Entry 1C7O (X-ray diffraction, 2.50 A resolution); this record covers chains A and B.

Chain A (and B):
Protein: Cystalysin
Source organism: Treponema denticola
Notes: chain B of this document is another copy of the same molecule, construct and numbering; everything in this record applies to it too
UniProt: Q56257 (Q56257_TREDE); residues 1-399 here = UniProt positions 1-399
Amino-acid sequence (399 residues; numbered 1 to 399; the number before each row is that of its first residue):
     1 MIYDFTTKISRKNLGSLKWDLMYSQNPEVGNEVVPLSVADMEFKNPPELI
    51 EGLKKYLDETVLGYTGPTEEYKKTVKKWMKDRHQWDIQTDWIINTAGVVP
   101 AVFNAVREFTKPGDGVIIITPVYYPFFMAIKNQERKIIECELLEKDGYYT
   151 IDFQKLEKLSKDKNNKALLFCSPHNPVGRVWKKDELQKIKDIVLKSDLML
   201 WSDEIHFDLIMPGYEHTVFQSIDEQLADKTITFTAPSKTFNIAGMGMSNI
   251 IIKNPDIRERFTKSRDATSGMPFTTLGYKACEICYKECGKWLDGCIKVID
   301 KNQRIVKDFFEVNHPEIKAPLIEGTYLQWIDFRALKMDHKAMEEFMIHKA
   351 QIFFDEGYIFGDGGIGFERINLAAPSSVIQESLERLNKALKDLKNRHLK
Unresolved in the structure: 395-399
Construct notes: conflict Gln88 (Glu in Q56257), Gln154 (Glu in Q56257), Ala267 (Ile in Q56257)
Small-molecule neighbours: PPG ((2E,3E)-4-(2-aminoethoxy)-2-[({3-hydroxy-2-methyl-5-[(phosphonooxy)methyl]pyridin-4-yl}methyl)imino]but-3-enoic acid): Leu17, Ser37, Val38, Ala39, Gly97, Val98, Val99, Pro100, Tyr123, Tyr124, Phe126, Cys171, Asn175, Asp203, Ile205, His206, Ser237, Lys238, Ser248, Leu327, Asp355, Arg369
From the paper describing this entry:
  - binding site for PPG: Leu17, Val38, Ala39, Tyr64, Asn175, Phe273, Arg369
  - specificity-determining residues: Tyr124, Ile359, Phe360 (proposed by the authors, not directly observed)
  - catalytic residues: Tyr123, Asp203, Lys238, Arg369 (proposed by the authors, not directly observed)

Chain A / chain B interface:
Pairs across the interface (91; chain A residue first):
  Ile9(A) - Val61(B)  hydrophobic
  Leu14(A) - Tyr56(B)
  Leu14(A) - Thr65(B)
  Leu14(A) - Thr68(B)
  Gly15(A) - Tyr64(B)
  Gly15(A) - Thr65(B)
  Gly15(A) - Gly66(B)  hydrogen bond (backbone-backbone)
  Gly15(A) - Thr68(B)
  Ser16(A) - Tyr64(B)
  Leu17(A) - Tyr64(B)  hydrogen bond (backbone-backbone)
  Leu17(A) - Thr65(B)
  Leu17(A) - Gly66(B)
  Leu17(A) - Met271(B)  hydrophobic
  Leu17(A) - Phe273(B)  hydrophobic
  Val38(A) - Tyr64(B)  hydrophobic
  Ala39(A) - Tyr64(B)
  Asp40(A) - Tyr64(B)  hydrogen bond (side chain-backbone)
  Phe43(A) - Val61(B)
  Asn45(A) - Val61(B)
  Asn45(A) - Leu62(B)
  Leu49(A) - Leu62(B)  hydrophobic
  Leu53(A) - Leu57(B)  hydrophobic
  Leu53(A) - Leu62(B)  hydrophobic
  Lys54(A) - Lys54(B)
  Lys54(A) - Leu57(B)
  Lys54(A) - Asp58(B)  salt bridge
  Leu57(A) - Ile50(B)
  Leu57(A) - Leu53(B)  hydrophobic
  Leu57(A) - Lys54(B)
  Asp58(A) - Ile50(B)
  Asp58(A) - Lys54(B)  salt bridge
  Glu59(A) - Lys44(B)
  Thr60(A) - Lys44(B)
  Val61(A) - Ile9(B)  hydrophobic
  Val61(A) - Arg11(B)
  Val61(A) - Met41(B)
  Val61(A) - Phe43(B)
  Val61(A) - Lys44(B)
  Val61(A) - Asn45(B)
  Val61(A) - Asn241(B)
  Leu62(A) - Asn45(B)
  Leu62(A) - Asn241(B)
  Leu62(A) - Ile242(B)
  Leu62(A) - Ala243(B)  hydrogen bond (backbone-backbone)
  Leu62(A) - Gly244(B)  hydrogen bond (backbone-backbone)
  Leu62(A) - Met245(B)  hydrophobic
  Gly63(A) - Asp40(B)
  Gly63(A) - Gly244(B)
  Tyr64(A) - Gly15(B)
  Tyr64(A) - Ser16(B)
  Tyr64(A) - Leu17(B)  hydrogen bond (backbone-backbone)
  Tyr64(A) - Val38(B)  hydrophobic
  Tyr64(A) - Ala39(B)
  Tyr64(A) - Asp40(B)  hydrogen bond (backbone-side chain)
  Tyr64(A) - Lys238(B)  hydrogen bond
  Tyr64(A) - Ala243(B)
  Thr65(A) - Gly15(B)
  Thr65(A) - Leu17(B)
  Gly66(A) - Gly15(B)  hydrogen bond (backbone-backbone)
  Gly66(A) - Leu17(B)
  Thr68(A) - Gly15(B)
  Pro100(A) - Thr268(B)
  Pro100(A) - Ser269(B)
  Phe103(A) - Ala267(B)
  Arg107(A) - Ala267(B)  hydrogen bond (side chain-backbone)
  Arg107(A) - Thr268(B)
  Lys238(A) - Tyr64(B)  hydrogen bond
  Asn241(A) - Val61(B)
  Asn241(A) - Leu62(B)
  Ile242(A) - Leu62(B)
  Ala243(A) - Leu62(B)  hydrogen bond (backbone-backbone)
  Ala243(A) - Tyr64(B)
  Gly244(A) - Leu62(B)  hydrogen bond (backbone-backbone)
  Gly244(A) - Gly63(B)
  Gly244(A) - Phe273(B)
  Gly244(A) - Thr274(B)
  Gly244(A) - Thr275(B)  hydrogen bond (backbone-backbone)
  Asp266(A) - Phe103(B)
  Ala267(A) - Phe103(B)
  Ala267(A) - Arg107(B)  hydrogen bond (backbone-side chain)
  Thr268(A) - Pro100(B)
  Thr268(A) - Arg107(B)
  Ser269(A) - Pro100(B)
  Ser269(A) - Ser269(B)
  Met271(A) - Leu17(B)  hydrophobic
  Phe273(A) - Leu17(B)  hydrophobic
  Phe273(A) - Ala243(B)
  Phe273(A) - Gly244(B)
  Thr274(A) - Gly244(B)
  Thr275(A) - Gly244(B)  hydrogen bond (backbone-backbone)
  Leu276(A) - Leu276(B)  hydrophobic
Interface residues without a listed pair, chain A (49 interface residues in all): Arg11, Asn13, Met41, Lys44, Ile50, Tyr56, Gln133, Met245
Interface residues without a listed pair, chain B (48 interface residues in all): Leu14, Leu49, Glu59, Thr60, Gln133, Asp266

Summary:
The interface between chain A and chain B involves 49 residues on one side and 48 on the other; the contacts
include 16 hydrogen bonds and 2 salt bridges. Among the polar pairs are Lys54(A)-Asp58(B), Asp40(A)-Tyr64(B)
and Tyr64(A)-Lys238(B). The paper reports catalytic residues Tyr123(A), Asp203(A) and Lys238(A) among others;
a binding site for PPG at Leu17(A), Val38(A) and Ala39(A) among others.
Both chains are Cystalysin (Treponema denticola). Entry 1C7O (Crystal structure of cystalysin from treponema
denticola contains A pyridoxal 5'-phosphate-L-aminoethoxyvinylglycine complex) was determined by X-ray
diffraction (same publication as 1C7N).
